4G1Q - chains A and B; structure by X-ray diffraction, 1.51 A resolution.

[Chain A]
Molecule: Reverse transcriptase/ribonuclease H
From: Human immunodeficiency virus type 1
Notes: EC 2.7.7.49, 2.7.7.7, 3.1.26.13; fragment: p66
UniProtKB: P03366 (POL_HV1B1); residues 1-555 here correspond to UniProt positions 600-1154 (UniProt number = residue number + 599)
Chain sequence (557 residues; numbered -1 to 555; the number before each row is that of its first residue; numbers below 1 keep their minus sign (Met-1 is residue -1)):
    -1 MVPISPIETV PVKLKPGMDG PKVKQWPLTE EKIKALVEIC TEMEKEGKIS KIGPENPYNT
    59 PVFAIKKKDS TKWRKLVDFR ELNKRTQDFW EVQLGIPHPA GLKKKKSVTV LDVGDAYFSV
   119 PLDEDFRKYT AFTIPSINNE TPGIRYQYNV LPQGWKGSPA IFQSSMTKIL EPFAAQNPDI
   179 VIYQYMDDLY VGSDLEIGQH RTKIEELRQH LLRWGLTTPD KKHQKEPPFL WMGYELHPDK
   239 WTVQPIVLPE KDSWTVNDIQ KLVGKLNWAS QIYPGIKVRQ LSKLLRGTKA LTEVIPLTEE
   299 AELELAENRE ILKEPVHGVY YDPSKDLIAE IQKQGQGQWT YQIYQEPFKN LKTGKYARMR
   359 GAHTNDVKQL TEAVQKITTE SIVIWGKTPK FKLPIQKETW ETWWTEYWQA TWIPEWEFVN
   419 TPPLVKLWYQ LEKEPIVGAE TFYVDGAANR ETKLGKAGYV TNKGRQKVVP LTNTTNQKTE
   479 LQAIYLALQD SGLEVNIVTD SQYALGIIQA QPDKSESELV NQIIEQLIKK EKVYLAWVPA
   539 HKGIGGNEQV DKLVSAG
Disordered / not traced: 555
Differences from the reference sequence: expression tag (-1 to 0); engineered mutation Ala172 (Lys771 in P03366), Ala173 (Lys772 in P03366), Ser280 (Cys879 in P03366)
Bound ions: Mg2+: Asp443, Asp549
Residues lining bound ligands: Rilpivirine (T27; 4-{[4-({4-[(E)-2-cyanoethenyl]-2,6-dimethylphenyl}amino)pyrimidin-2-yl]amino}benzonitrile): Pro95, Leu100, Lys101, Lys103, Val106, Val179, Tyr181, Tyr188, Gly190, Pro225, Phe227, Leu228, Trp229, Leu234, His235, Pro236, Tyr318

[Chain B]
Molecule: p51 RT
From: Human immunodeficiency virus type 1
Notes: EC 2.7.7.49, 2.7.7.7, 3.1.26.13; fragment: p51
UniProtKB: P03366 (POL_HV1B1); residues 1-428 here correspond to UniProt positions 600-1027 (UniProt number = residue number + 599)
Chain sequence (428 residues; row label = number of the first residue in the row):
     1 PISPIETVPV KLKPGMDGPK VKQWPLTEEK IKALVEICTE MEKEGKISKI GPENPYNTPV
    61 FAIKKKDSTK WRKLVDFREL NKRTQDFWEV QLGIPHPAGL KKKKSVTVLD VGDAYFSVPL
   121 DEDFRKYTAF TIPSINNETP GIRYQYNVLP QGWKGSPAIF QSSMTKILEP FKKQNPDIVI
   181 YQYMDDLYVG SDLEIGQHRT KIEELRQHLL RWGLTTPDKK HQKEPPFLWM GYELHPDKWT
   241 VQPIVLPEKD SWTVNDIQKL VGKLNWASQI YPGIKVRQLS KLLRGTKALT EVIPLTEEAE
   301 LELAENREIL KEPVHGVYYD PSKDLIAEIQ KQGQGQWTYQ IYQEPFKNLK TGKYARMRGA
   361 HTNDVKQLTE AVQKITTESI VIWGKTPKFK LPIQKETWET WWTEYWQATW IPEWEFVNTP
   421 PLVKLWYQ
Disordered / not traced: 1-4, 216-223
Differences from the reference sequence: engineered mutation Ser280 (Cys879 in P03366)

[How chain A and chain B interact]
Residue-residue contacts (110; chain A residue first):
  Val8(A) - Glu53(B)
  Pro9(A) - Glu53(B)
  Gln85(A) - Glu53(B)  hydrogen bond (side chain-backbone)
  Asp86(A) - Lys20(B)  salt bridge
  Asp86(A) - Pro55(B)
  Phe87(A) - Pro52(B)
  Phe87(A) - Pro55(B)
  Trp88(A) - Pro52(B)  hydrogen bond (backbone-backbone)
  Trp88(A) - Asn54(B)
  Trp88(A) - Pro55(B)
  Trp88(A) - Tyr56(B)
  Trp88(A) - Asn57(B)
  Trp88(A) - Thr131(B)
  Trp88(A) - Arg143(B)
  Val90(A) - Pro140(B)  hydrophobic
  Gly93(A) - Asn137(B)
  Pro95(A) - Asn136(B)
  Pro95(A) - Asn137(B)
  His96(A) - Asn136(B)  hydrogen bond (backbone-side chain)
  Gly99(A) - Asn136(B)
  Gly99(A) - Glu138(B)
  Leu100(A) - Asn136(B)
  Leu100(A) - Glu138(B)
  Lys101(A) - Glu138(B)  salt bridge
  Ser162(A) - Pro52(B)
  Thr165(A) - Pro140(B)
  Gln373(A) - Glu396(B)
  Gln373(A) - Thr397(B)  hydrogen bond
  Gln373(A) - Thr400(B)
  Gln373(A) - Trp401(B)  hydrogen bond
  Thr376(A) - Thr400(B)
  Thr376(A) - Trp401(B)
  Thr377(A) - Thr400(B)
  Ile380(A) - Pro25(B)  hydrophobic
  Ile380(A) - Leu26(B)
  Ile380(A) - Thr27(B)
  Val381(A) - Pro25(B)  hydrophobic
  Val381(A) - Ile135(B)
  Val381(A) - Asn136(B)  hydrogen bond (backbone-backbone)
  Ile382(A) - Ile135(B)
  Ile382(A) - Asn136(B)
  Trp383(A) - Ile135(B)
  Gly384(A) - Thr27(B)
  Gly384(A) - Glu28(B)  hydrogen bond (backbone-backbone)
  Gly384(A) - Ile135(B)
  Trp402(A) - Lys331(B)  hydrogen bond (backbone-side chain)
  Trp402(A) - His361(B)
  Trp402(A) - Thr362(B)
  Trp402(A) - Asp364(B)
  Tyr405(A) - Lys331(B)  hydrogen bond (backbone-side chain)
  Trp406(A) - Lys331(B)
  Trp406(A) - Val417(B)
  Trp406(A) - Asn418(B)
  Trp406(A) - Thr419(B)
  Trp406(A) - Pro420(B)
  Trp406(A) - Pro421(B)
  Gln407(A) - Lys331(B)  hydrogen bond (backbone-side chain)
  Gln407(A) - Asp364(B)
  Gln407(A) - Pro392(B)
  Gln407(A) - Ile393(B)
  Gln407(A) - Gln394(B)  hydrogen bond
  Gln407(A) - Val417(B)  hydrogen bond (side chain-backbone)
  Ala408(A) - Lys331(B)
  Ala408(A) - Asp364(B)
  Ala408(A) - Leu368(B)  hydrophobic
  Ala408(A) - Pro392(B)  hydrogen bond (backbone-backbone)
  Ala408(A) - Ile393(B)
  Thr409(A) - Asp364(B)  hydrogen bond (backbone-side chain)
  Thr409(A) - Val365(B)
  Trp410(A) - Thr362(B)
  Trp410(A) - Asn363(B)
  Trp410(A) - Val365(B)  hydrophobic
  Trp410(A) - Trp401(B)
  Trp410(A) - Tyr405(B)
  Pro412(A) - Trp401(B)  hydrophobic
  Pro433(A) - Asn255(B)
  Pro433(A) - Thr290(B)
  Val435(A) - Thr290(B)
  Thr439(A) - Lys287(B)
  Thr439(A) - Ala288(B)
  Thr439(A) - Leu289(B)  hydrogen bond (side chain-backbone)
  Tyr441(A) - Val254(B)
  Tyr441(A) - Gln258(B)
  Tyr441(A) - Thr286(B)
  Tyr441(A) - Lys287(B)  hydrogen bond (side chain-backbone)
  Val458(A) - Thr286(B)
  Thr459(A) - Thr286(B)
  Asn460(A) - Thr286(B)
  Asn460(A) - Lys287(B)
  Asn460(A) - Ala288(B)
  Asn494(A) - Leu289(B)
  Val496(A) - Leu289(B)  hydrophobic
  Gln500(A) - Leu422(B)
  Gly504(A) - Pro420(B)
  Gln507(A) - Pro420(B)
  Tyr532(A) - Asn255(B)  hydrogen bond
  Tyr532(A) - Leu289(B)  hydrophobic
  Trp535(A) - Leu422(B)
  Trp535(A) - Trp426(B)  hydrophobic
  Val536(A) - Gln258(B)
  Pro537(A) - Gly262(B)
  Pro537(A) - Asn265(B)
  Lys540(A) - Asn265(B)
  Lys540(A) - Ser280(B)  hydrogen bond (backbone-side chain)
  Gly541(A) - Ser280(B)
  Gly543(A) - Leu283(B)  hydrogen bond (backbone-backbone)
  Gly543(A) - Gly285(B)
  Gly544(A) - Gly285(B)  hydrogen bond (backbone-backbone)
  Gly544(A) - Thr286(B)
  Gln547(A) - Gly285(B)
Interface residues without a listed pair, chain A (64 interface residues in all): Ile94, Ala158, Ile159, Glu169, Tyr181, Thr369, Thr386, Thr403, Ile434, Ala508, Ala534, Ile542
Interface residues without a listed pair, chain B (59 interface residues in all): Lys49, Val261, Val276, Arg284, Trp337, Lys424

[Overview]
64 residues of chain A face 59 of chain B across their interface; the contacts include 20 hydrogen bonds and 2
salt bridges. Polar pairs include Asp86(A)-Lys20(B), Lys101(A)-Glu138(B) and Gln85(A)-Glu53(B). Chain A binds
Rilpivirine. The Mg2+ site is built by Asp443(A) and Asp549(A).
Chain A is Reverse transcriptase/ribonuclease H and chain B is p51 RT, both from Human immunodeficiency virus
type 1; the structure, Crystal structure of HIV-1 reverse transcriptase (RT) in complex with Rilpivirine
(TMC278, Edurant), a non-nucleoside rt-inhibiting ..., was determined by X-ray diffraction.
